Entry 8DEY (X-ray diffraction, 3.70 A resolution); this record covers chains A and B of the 3 polymer chains in the assembly.

Chain A:
Name: Protein cereblon
Organism: Homo sapiens
UniProtKB: Q96SW2 (CRBN_HUMAN); numbering as in UniProt (aligned over 70-442)
Amino-acid sequence (373 residues; row label = number of the first residue in the row):
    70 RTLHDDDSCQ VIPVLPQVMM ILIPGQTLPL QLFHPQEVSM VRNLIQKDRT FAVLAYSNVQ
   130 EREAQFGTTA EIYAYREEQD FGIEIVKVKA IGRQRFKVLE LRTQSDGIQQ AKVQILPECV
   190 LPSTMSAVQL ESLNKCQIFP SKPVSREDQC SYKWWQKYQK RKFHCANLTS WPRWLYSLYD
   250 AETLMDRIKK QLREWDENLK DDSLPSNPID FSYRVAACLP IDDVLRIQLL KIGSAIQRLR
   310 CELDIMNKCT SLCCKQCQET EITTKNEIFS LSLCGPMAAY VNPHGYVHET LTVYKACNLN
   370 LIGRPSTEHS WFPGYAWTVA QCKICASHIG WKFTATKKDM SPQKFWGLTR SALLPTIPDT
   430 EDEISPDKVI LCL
Disordered / not traced: 70
Ion coordination: Zn2+: C323, C326, C391, C394
Small-molecule neighbours: IKZF2 (LWK; (3S)-3-[5-(1-benzylpiperidin-4-yl)-1-oxo-1,3-dihydro-2H-isoindol-2-yl]piperidine-2,6-dione): V350, N351, P352, H353, E377, H378, S379, W380, W386, W400, F402
UniProt features mapped onto this chain:
  - binding site (Zn(2+)): C323, C326, C391, C394
  - binding site ((S)-thalidomide): H378, W380, W386
  - natural variant: C391 (C391R: In MRT2)
  - mutagenesis: Y384 (Y384A: Abolishes thalidomide-binding without affecting DCX protein ligase complex activity; when associated with A-386), W386 (W386A: Abolishes thalidomide-binding without affecting DCX protein ligase complex activity; when associated with A-384 ...), R419 to L442 (Fails to rescue increased BK channel activity and decreased probability of neurotransmission in a mouse hippocampal neuron model)

Chain B:
Name: DNA damage-binding protein 1
Organism: Homo sapiens
UniProtKB: Q16531 (DDB1_HUMAN); numbering as in UniProt; present here: 1-393, 706-1140
Amino-acid sequence (836 residues; row label = number of the first residue in the row; note: 304 numbers in that range are skipped by the numbering (no residue carries them; nothing is unmodelled there)):
     1 MSYNYVVTAQ KPTAVNGCVT GHFTSAEDLN LLIAKNTRLE IYVVTAEGLR PVKEVGMYGK
    61 IAVMELFRPK GESKDLLFIL TAKYNACILE YKQSGESIDI ITRAHGNVQD RIGRPSETGI
   121 IGIIDPECRM IGLRLYDGLF KVIPLDRDNK ELKAFNIRLE ELHVIDVKFL YGCQAPTICF
   181 VYQDPQGRHV KTYEVSLREK EFNKGPWKQE NVEAEASMVI AVPEPFGGAI IIGQESITYH
   241 NGDKYLAIAP PIIKQSTIVC HNRVDPNGSR YLLGDMEGRL FMLLLEKEEQ MDGTVTLKDL
   301 RVELLGETSI AECLTYLDNG VVFVGSRLGD SQLVKLNVDS NEQGSYVVAM ETFTNLGPIV
   361 DMCVVDLERQ GQGQLVTCSG AFKEGSLRII RNG
   698 IGGNGNSGEI QKLHIRTVPL YESPRKICYQ EVSQCFGVLS SRIEVQDTSG GTTALRPSAS
   758 TQALSSSVSS SKLFSSSTAP HETSFGEEVE VHNLLIIDQH TFEVLHAHQF LQNEYALSLV
   818 SCKLGKDPNT YFIVGTAMVY PEEAEPKQGR IVVFQYSDGK LQTVAEKEVK GAVYSMVEFN
   878 GKLLASINST VRLYEWTTEK ELRTECNHYN NIMALYLKTK GDFILVGDLM RSVLLLAYKP
   938 MEGNFEEIAR DFNPNWMSAV EILDDDNFLG AENAFNLFVC QKDSAATTDE ERQHLQEVGL
   998 FHLGEFVNVF CHGSLVMQNL GETSTPTQGS VLFGTVNGMI GLVTSLSESW YNLLLDMQNR
  1058 LNKVIKSVGK IEHSFWRSFH TERKTEPATG FIDGDLIESF LDISRPKMQE VVANLQYDDG
  1118 SGMKREATAD DLIKVVEELT RIH
Disordered / not traced: 1, 145-151, 288-295, 698-708, 1015-1022
Cystine bridges: C18-C313
Construct notes: linker (700-705)
UniProt features mapped onto this chain:
  - modified residue: S2 (N-acetylserine), K1067 (N6-acetyllysine), T1125 (Phosphothreonine)
  - natural variant: D184 to Q186 (deletion: In WHIKERS), R188 (R188Q: In WHIKERS; R188W: In WHIKERS), E213 (E213K: In WHIKERS)
  - mutagenesis: Y316 to N319 (Impairs interaction with DDA1), E840 to E842 (Impairs interaction with AMBRA1, DTL, DET1, DCAF1, DCAF5, DCAF11 and DCAF8), M910 to Y913 (Impairs interaction with AMBRA1, DTL and DCAF5), W953 (W953A: Impairs interaction with AMBRA1, ERCC8, DCAF5 and DCAF11)
  - cross-link: K1121 (Glycyl lysine isopeptide (Lys-Gly) (interchain with G-Cter in SUMO2))

Interface between chain A and chain B:
Pairs across the interface (80; chain A residue first):
  C188(A) - P951(B)
  V189(A) - K1081(B)
  L190(A) - M927(B)  hydrophobic
  L190(A) - P951(B)
  L190(A) - N952(B)
  P191(A) - W953(B)  hydrogen bond (backbone-side chain)
  P191(A) - N970(B)
  S192(A) - W953(B)  hydrogen bond (backbone-side chain)
  T193(A) - W953(B)
  A196(A) - N970(B)
  A196(A) - F972(B)
  A196(A) - F1003(B)  hydrophobic
  V197(A) - F1003(B)  hydrophobic
  L199(A) - E312(B)
  L199(A) - R327(B)
  E200(A) - E312(B)
  S201(A) - V259(B)
  S201(A) - E312(B)  hydrogen bond
  L202(A) - V259(B)  hydrophobic
  N203(A) - T118(B)
  N203(A) - G119(B)
  K204(A) - I165(B)
  K204(A) - S217(B)
  K204(A) - V259(B)
  I207(A) - E117(B)
  I207(A) - I165(B)  hydrophobic
  I207(A) - Q183(B)
  I207(A) - R188(B)
  F208(A) - Q183(B)  hydrogen bond (backbone-side chain)
  F208(A) - R188(B)  hydrogen bond (backbone-side chain)
  P209(A) - A214(B)
  S210(A) - Q183(B)  hydrogen bond
  Y221(A) - E839(B)
  Q225(A) - P838(B)
  K229(A) - E785(B)  salt bridge
  R230(A) - E215(B)  salt bridge
  H233(A) - M276(B)
  N236(A) - R722(B)
  N236(A) - E787(B)
  L237(A) - L328(B)  hydrophobic
  L237(A) - P358(B)  hydrophobic
  L237(A) - N1005(B)  hydrogen bond (backbone-side chain)
  L237(A) - V1033(B)
  T238(A) - V360(B)
  T238(A) - R722(B)  hydrogen bond (backbone-side chain)
  T238(A) - N1005(B)
  S239(A) - V360(B)  hydrogen bond (side chain-backbone)
  S239(A) - R722(B)
  S239(A) - K723(B)
  S239(A) - N1005(B)  hydrogen bond (side chain-backbone)
  W240(A) - R722(B)
  W240(A) - L912(B)  hydrophobic
  W240(A) - Y913(B)  hydrogen bond
  W240(A) - L926(B)
  P241(A) - Y812(B)
  W243(A) - Y812(B)
  W243(A) - V836(B)
  L244(A) - L926(B)  hydrophobic
  L247(A) - A841(B)  hydrophobic
  Y248(A) - M910(B)
  Y248(A) - M927(B)  hydrophobic
  Y248(A) - W953(B)  hydrophobic
  R256(A) - A841(B)
  R256(A) - E842(B)
  S303(A) - M927(B)
  S303(A) - P951(B)
  I305(A) - M927(B)  hydrophobic
  Q306(A) - M927(B)
  Q306(A) - S929(B)  hydrogen bond
  R309(A) - E842(B)  salt bridge
  R309(A) - M910(B)
  K437(A) - Y906(B)  hydrogen bond (backbone-side chain)
  V438(A) - Y906(B)  hydrophobic
  L440(A) - S886(B)
  L440(A) - T887(B)
  L440(A) - Y906(B)  hydrophobic
  L440(A) - N907(B)
  L442(A) - N908(B)
  L442(A) - I909(B)  hydrophobic
  L442(A) - M910(B)
Also at the interface, not in a pair above, chain A (48 interface residues in all): S195, C205, Q206, R242, Y245, C441
Also at the interface, not in a pair above, chain B (59 interface residues in all): I61, I120, H163, F382, E779, L814, P843, Y871, S872, S955, E1079, R1080

Summary:
The interface between chain A and chain B involves 48 residues on one side and 59 on the other; the contacts
include 13 hydrogen bonds and 3 salt bridges. Among the polar pairs are K229(A)-E785(B), R230(A)-E215(B) and
R309(A)-E842(B). Ligands of chain A: IKZF2.
Here chain A is Protein cereblon and chain B is DNA damage-binding protein 1, both from Homo sapiens. Entry
8DEY (Ternary complex structure of Cereblon-DDB1 bound to IKZF2(ZF2,3) and the molecular glue DKY709) was
determined by X-ray diffraction, deposited together with 7U8F.
